PDB entry 7K30 | X-ray diffraction, 2.34 A resolution | chains A and C of the 3 polymer chains in the assembly

== Chain A ==
Protein: Endonuclease Q
Organism: Pyrococcus furiosus
Reference sequence: I6V2I0 (I6V2I0_9EURY); numbering as in UniProt (aligned over 1-400)
Amino-acid sequence (400 residues; each row starts with the number of its first residue):
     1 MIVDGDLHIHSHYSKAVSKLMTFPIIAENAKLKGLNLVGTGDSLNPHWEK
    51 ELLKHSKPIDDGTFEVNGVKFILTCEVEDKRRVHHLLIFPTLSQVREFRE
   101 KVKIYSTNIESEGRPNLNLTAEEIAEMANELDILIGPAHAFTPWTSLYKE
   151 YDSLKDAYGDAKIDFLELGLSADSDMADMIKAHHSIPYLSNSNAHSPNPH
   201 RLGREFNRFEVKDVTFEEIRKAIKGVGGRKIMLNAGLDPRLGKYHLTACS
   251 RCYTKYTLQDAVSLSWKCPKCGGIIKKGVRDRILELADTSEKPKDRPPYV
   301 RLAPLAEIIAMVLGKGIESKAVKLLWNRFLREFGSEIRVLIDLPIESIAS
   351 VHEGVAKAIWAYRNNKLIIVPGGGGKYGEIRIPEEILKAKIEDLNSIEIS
Disordered / not traced: 396-400
Sequence notes: engineered mutation Asn-193 (Asp in I6V2I0)
Bound ions: Zn2+ site 1: Glu-76, His-84, His-139 (shared with DU14(C) of chain C); Mg2+: Gly-169, Leu-170, Ala-172, Glu-205, Leu-237, Tyr-299; Zn2+ site 2: Cys-249, Cys-252, Cys-268, Cys-271
From the paper describing this entry:
  - binding site for the 27-nt DNA strand: Lys-15, Ala-16, Arg-82
  - contacts within the chain: Lys-243/Gly-372, Tyr-253/Gly-372, Tyr-244/Gly-372
  - binding site for the 27-nt DNA strand (chain C): Arg-82
  - mutagenesis - W144A: decreased catalytic activity on dI and AP site-containing DNA substrates (citing earlier work)
  - mutagenesis - K15A: decreased catalytic activity
  - mutagenesis - R82A: decreased catalytic activity on dU, dI, and AP site-containing DNA
  - mutagenesis - K243A: abolished catalytic activity on dI-containing substrate (citing earlier work)
  - mutagenesis - Y244A: decreased catalytic activity (citing earlier work)
  - mutagenesis - Y244F: unchanged catalytic activity (citing earlier work)
  - mutagenesis - S171A: decreased catalytic activity on dU- and dI-containing substrates
  - mutagenesis - S171A: decreased catalytic activity on AP site-containing DNA
  - Mg2+ coordination: Gly-169, Leu-170, Ala-172, Glu-205, Leu-237, Tyr-299
  - Zn2+ coordination: Glu-76, His-84, His-139
  - mutagenesis - E76A, H84A, H139A: abolished catalytic activity (citing earlier work)
  - specificity-determining residues: His-139, Gly-169, Ser-171, Lys-243 (proposed by the authors, not directly observed)
  - catalytic residues: His-8, His-10, Arg-114, His-195 (proposed by the authors, not directly observed)
  - catalytic residues: Glu-76, His-84, His-139
  - conformationally variable residues (domain motion): Lys-243, Tyr-244

== Chain C ==
Molecule: 27-nt DNA strand
Sequence (27 nucleotides; row label = number of the first residue in the row):
     1 GCAGACCGACGACUTGTAGCGAACGAC
Bound ions: Zn2+: DU14 (shared with Glu-76(A), His-84(A), His-139(A) of chain A)

== Interface between chain A and chain C ==
Residue-residue contacts - 43 pairs, chain A then chain C:
  His-10(A) / DU14(C)  salt bridge to the phosphate
  Lys-15(A) / DC13(C)  base contact
  Ala-16(A) / DC13(C)  base contact
  Ala-16(A) / DT15(C)  sugar contact
  Ala-16(A) / DG16(C)  sugar contact
  Ser-18(A) / DG16(C)  phosphate contact
  Ser-18(A) / DT17(C)  hydrogen bond to the phosphate
  Glu-76(A) / DU14(C)  phosphate contact
  Arg-82(A) / DG11(C)  base contact
  Arg-82(A) / DA12(C)  base contact
  His-84(A) / DC13(C)  sugar contact
  His-84(A) / DU14(C)  salt bridge to the phosphate
  Arg-114(A) / DC13(C)  hydrogen bond to the phosphate
  Arg-114(A) / DU14(C)  salt bridge to the phosphate
  His-139(A) / DU14(C)  salt bridge to the phosphate
  Thr-142(A) / DC13(C)  phosphate contact
  Thr-142(A) / DU14(C)  base contact
  Trp-144(A) / DA12(C)  sugar contact
  Trp-144(A) / DC13(C)  phosphate contact
  Thr-145(A) / DC13(C)  hydrogen bond to the phosphate
  Gly-169(A) / DU14(C)  base contact
  Leu-170(A) / DU14(C)  hydrogen bond to the base
  Ser-171(A) / DU14(C)  hydrogen bond to the base
  Asn-193(A) / DU14(C)  phosphate contact
  Asn-193(A) / DT15(C)  phosphate contact
  His-195(A) / DC13(C)  hydrogen bond to the phosphate
  His-195(A) / DU14(C)  salt bridge to the phosphate
  His-195(A) / DT15(C)  hydrogen bond to the phosphate
  His-195(A) / DG16(C)  sugar contact
  Ser-196(A) / DG16(C)  phosphate contact
  Asn-198(A) / DT17(C)  hydrogen bond to the phosphate
  Arg-201(A) / DG16(C)  salt bridge to the phosphate
  Arg-204(A) / DT15(C)  salt bridge to the phosphate
  Lys-243(A) / DC13(C)  salt bridge to the phosphate
  Lys-243(A) / DU14(C)  hydrogen bond to the base
  Lys-243(A) / DT15(C)  salt bridge to the phosphate
  Tyr-244(A) / DA12(C)  sugar contact
  Tyr-244(A) / DC13(C)  hydrogen bond to the phosphate
  Tyr-244(A) / DU14(C)  base contact
  Arg-251(A) / DG11(C)  salt bridge to the phosphate
  Glu-318(A) / DT17(C)  phosphate contact
  Tyr-377(A) / DU14(C)  phosphate contact
  Tyr-377(A) / DT15(C)  hydrogen bond to the phosphate
Also at the interface, not in a pair above, chain A (31 interface residues in all): Val-17, Leu-20, Ala-172, Gly-242, Ser-250

== In short ==
31 residues of chain A face 7 of chain C across their interface; the contacts include 11 hydrogen bonds and 10
salt bridges. Among the polar pairs are Leu-170(A)/DU14(C), Ser-171(A)/DU14(C) and Lys-243(A)/DU14(C). The
paper reports catalytic residues His-8(A), His-10(A) and Arg-114(A) among others; E76A, H84A and H139A of
chain A abolish catalytic activity; 10 substitutions were tested in all.
Here chain A is Endonuclease Q (Pyrococcus furiosus) and chain C is a 27-nt DNA strand. Entry 7K30 (Crystal
structure of Endonuclease Q complex with 27-mer duplex substrate with dU at the active site) was determined by
X-ray diffraction, deposited together with 7K31, 7K32 and 7K33.
